PDB entry 5B7J | solution NMR | chains A and B of the 3 polymer chains in the assembly

[Chain A]
Protein: Switch-activating protein 1
From: Schizosaccharomyces pombe (strain 972 / ATCC 24843)
UniProt: P40847 (SAP1_SCHPO); residues 25-135 here = UniProt positions 25-135
Amino-acid sequence (111 residues; each row starts with the number of its first residue):
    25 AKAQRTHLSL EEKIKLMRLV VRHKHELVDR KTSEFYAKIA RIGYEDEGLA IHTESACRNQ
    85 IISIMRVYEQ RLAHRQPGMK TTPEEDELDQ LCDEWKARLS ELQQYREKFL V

[Chain B]
Molecule: 12-nt DNA strand
Sequence (12 nucleotides; each row starts with the number of its first residue):
   201 CAAAACAATA TT

[Chain A / chain B interface]
Residue-residue contacts (23; chain A residue first):
  Ala-25(A) / DA205(B)  phosphate contact
  Ala-25(A) / DC206(B)  phosphate contact
  Lys-26(A) / DA204(B)  base contact
  Lys-26(A) / DA205(B)  sugar contact
  Lys-26(A) / DC206(B)  sugar contact
  Ala-27(A) / DC206(B)  sugar contact
  Ala-27(A) / DA207(B)  phosphate contact
  Lys-37(A) / DA204(B)  phosphate contact
  Lys-37(A) / DA205(B)  phosphate contact
  Ile-75(A) / DA207(B)  phosphate contact
  His-76(A) / DA207(B)  phosphate contact
  Asn-83(A) / DA207(B)  base contact
  Asn-83(A) / DA208(B)  base contact
  Asn-83(A) / DT209(B)  base contact
  Gln-84(A) / DC206(B)  phosphate contact
  Gln-84(A) / DA207(B)  phosphate contact
  Ser-87(A) / DA205(B)  sugar contact
  Ser-87(A) / DC206(B)  base contact
  Ile-88(A) / DC206(B)  phosphate contact
  Val-91(A) / DA204(B)  sugar contact
  Val-91(A) / DA205(B)  phosphate contact
  Gln-94(A) / DA204(B)  phosphate contact
  Arg-95(A) / DA204(B)  phosphate contact
Also at the interface, not in a pair above, chain A (18 interface residues in all): Gln-28, Leu-40, Ala-80, Ile-85, Leu-112

[In short]
18 residues of chain A face 6 of chain B across their interface.
Chain A is Switch-activating protein 1 (Schizosaccharomyces pombe (strain 972 / ATCC 24843)) and chain B is a
12-nt DNA strand; the structure, Structure model of Sap1-DNA complex, was determined by solution NMR.
